Entry 9MXA (X-ray diffraction, 2.59 A resolution); this record covers chains D and F of the 4 polymer chains in the assembly.

[Chain D]
Molecule: Friend leukemia integration 1 transcription factor
Organism: Homo sapiens
Notes: fragment: DNA-binding domain (residues 259-399)
UniProtKB: Q01543 (FLI1_HUMAN); numbering as in UniProt (aligned over 259-399)
Sequence (145 residues; row label = number of the first residue in the row):
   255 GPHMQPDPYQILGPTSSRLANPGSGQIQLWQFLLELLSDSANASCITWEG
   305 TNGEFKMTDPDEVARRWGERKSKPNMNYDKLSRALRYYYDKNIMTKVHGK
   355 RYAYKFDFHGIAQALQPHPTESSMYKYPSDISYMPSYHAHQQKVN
Unresolved in the structure: 255-267, 275-280, 374-399
Differences from the reference sequence: expression tag (255-258)
Swiss-Prot annotation at these positions:
  - DNA-binding region: Ile281 to Asp361 (ETS)
From the paper describing this entry:
  - binding site for the 15-nt DNA strand (chain F): Asp333, Lys345
  - binding site for the 15-nt DNA strand: Tyr341
  - conformationally variable residues (helix shift, order/disorder transition): Pro268 to Ala274, Asn275 to Gln280, Phe362 to Leu369, Pro371 to Pro373
  - mutagenesis - N329E: decreased binding to the 15-nt DNA strand
  - mutagenesis - D333G: increased binding to the 15-nt DNA strand
  - mutagenesis - F362A: unchanged binding to the 15-nt DNA strand (citing earlier work)
  - self-association interface (contacts with another copy of this molecule); pairs are residue here / residue on that copy: Tyr341-Asp333, Asp344-Asn331, Lys345-Asn331, Gln367-Asn329 (hydrogen bond), Ala368-Asn329, Pro371-Asn329, Pro373-Pro328

[Chain F]
Molecule: 15-nt DNA strand
Sequence (15 nucleotides; row label = number of the first residue in the row):
     1 CACTTCCTTCCGGTC

[How chain D and chain F interact]
Pairs across the interface - 18 pairs, chain D then chain F:
  Gln282(D) - DC6(F)  phosphate contact
  Gln282(D) - DC7(F)  phosphate contact
  Leu283(D) - DC7(F)  hydrogen bond to the phosphate
  Trp321(D) - DC7(F)  phosphate contact
  Trp321(D) - DT8(F)  hydrogen bond to the phosphate
  Lys325(D) - DC7(F)  salt bridge to the phosphate
  Lys325(D) - DT8(F)  salt bridge to the phosphate
  Lys327(D) - DT8(F)  phosphate contact
  Met330(D) - DT8(F)  phosphate contact
  Asp333(D) - DC11(F)  hydrogen bond to the base
  Lys334(D) - DT9(F)  salt bridge to the phosphate
  Arg337(D) - DT9(F)  base contact
  Arg337(D) - DC10(F)  base contact
  Ala338(D) - DC7(F)  sugar contact
  Tyr341(D) - DC7(F)  base contact
  Tyr341(D) - DT8(F)  base contact
  Tyr342(D) - DC7(F)  hydrogen bond to the phosphate
  Lys345(D) - DC6(F)  salt bridge to the phosphate
Also at the interface, not in a pair above, chain D (16 interface residues in all): Ile281, Trp284, Asn329

[Overview]
Chain D and chain F form an interface of 16 and 6 residues respectively; the contacts include 4 hydrogen bonds
and 4 salt bridges. Polar contacts include Asp333(D)-DC11(F), Leu283(D)-DC7(F) and Trp321(D)-DT8(F). From the
paper: a binding site for the 15-nt DNA strand (chain F) at Asp333(D) and Lys345(D); N329E of chain D reduces
binding to the 15-nt DNA strand; 3 substitutions were tested in all.
Chain D is Friend leukemia integration 1 transcription factor (Homo sapiens) and chain F is a 15-nt DNA
strand; the structure, Crystal structure of the DNA binding domain of FLI1 (wild-type) in complex with a DNA
containing ..., was determined by X-ray diffraction, deposited together with 9CP6, 9MWY, 9MX8 and 9MX9.
